3EOA - chains H and I of the 3 polymer chains in the assembly; structure by X-ray diffraction, 2.80 A resolution.

Chain H:
Name: Efalizumab Fab fragment, heavy chain
Source organism: Homo sapiens
Notes: antibody fragment or engineered binder
Amino-acid sequence (220 residues; numbered 1 to 220; the number before each row is that of its first residue):
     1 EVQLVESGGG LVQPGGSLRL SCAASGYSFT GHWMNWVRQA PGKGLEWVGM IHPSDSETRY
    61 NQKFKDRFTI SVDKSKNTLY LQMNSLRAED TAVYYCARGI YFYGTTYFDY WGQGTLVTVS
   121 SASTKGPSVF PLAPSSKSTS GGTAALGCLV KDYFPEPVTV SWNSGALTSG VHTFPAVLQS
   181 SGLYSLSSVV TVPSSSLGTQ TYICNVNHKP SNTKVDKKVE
Disordered / not traced: 137-141
Disulfides: Cys-22/Cys-96, Cys-148/Cys-204
What the authors report for this chain:
  - mutagenesis - Q62A, K65A, K74A, Y107A: decreased binding to Integrin alpha-L (chain I) (citing earlier work)

Chain I:
Name: Integrin alpha-L
Source organism: Homo sapiens
Notes: fragment: I domain
UniProt: P20701 (ITAL_HUMAN); residues 128-308 here correspond to UniProt positions 153-333 (UniProt number = residue number + 25)
Amino-acid sequence (181 residues; numbered 128 to 308; the number before each row is that of its first residue):
   128 GNVDLVFLFD GSMSLQPDEF QKILDFMKDV MKKLSNTSYQ FAAVQFSTSY KTEFDFSDYV
   188 KRKDPDALLK HVKHMLLLTN TFGAINYVAT EVFREELGAR PDATKVLIII TDGEATDSGN
   248 IDAAKDIIRY IIGIGKHFQT KESQETLHKF ASKPASEFVK ILDTFEKLKD LFTELQKKIY
   308 V
Disordered / not traced: 307-308
What the authors report for this chain:
  - specificity-determining residues: Lys-197, Lys-200, His-201

How chain H and chain I interact:
Residue-residue contacts (29):
  Thr-30(H) / Asp-193(I)  hydrogen bond
  Gly-31(H) / Lys-155(I)
  Gly-31(H) / Asp-193(I)
  His-32(H) / Gln-148(I)
  Trp-33(H) / Lys-197(I)  hydrogen bond (side chain-backbone)
  His-52(H) / Asp-193(I)
  His-52(H) / Lys-197(I)
  Ser-54(H) / Asp-191(I)
  Ser-54(H) / Asp-193(I)
  Ser-54(H) / Ala-194(I)
  Asp-55(H) / Ala-194(I)
  Asp-55(H) / Lys-197(I)  salt bridge
  Glu-57(H) / Lys-197(I)  salt bridge
  Glu-57(H) / His-198(I)  salt bridge
  Tyr-101(H) / Lys-197(I)
  Tyr-101(H) / His-198(I)
  Tyr-101(H) / Val-199(I)
  Tyr-101(H) / Lys-200(I)  hydrogen bond (backbone-side chain)
  Phe-102(H) / Pro-144(I)
  Phe-102(H) / Phe-147(I)  hydrophobic
  Phe-102(H) / Gln-148(I)
  Phe-102(H) / Leu-151(I)  hydrophobic
  Phe-102(H) / Lys-200(I)
  Phe-102(H) / His-201(I)  hydrogen bond (backbone-backbone)
  Tyr-103(H) / Pro-144(I)
  Tyr-103(H) / His-201(I)  hydrogen bond
  Tyr-103(H) / Leu-203(I)  hydrophobic
  Gly-104(H) / Lys-200(I)  hydrogen bond (backbone-side chain)
  Thr-105(H) / Lys-200(I)  hydrogen bond (backbone-side chain)
Other interface residues (no listed pair), chain I (15 interface residues in all): Gln-143
Interface features reported in the paper:
  - specific contacts: Thr-30(H)/Asp-193(I) (hydrogen bond), Trp-33(H)/Lys-197(I) (hydrogen bond), Asp-55(H)/Lys-197(I) (salt bridge), Glu-57(H)/Lys-197(I) (salt bridge), Glu-57(H)/His-198(I) (hydrogen bond), Tyr-101(H)/Lys-200(I) (backbone contact), Phe-102(H)/His-201(I) (backbone contact), Tyr-103(H)/His-201(I) (hydrogen bond), Gly-104(H)/Lys-200(I) (backbone contact), Thr-105(H)/Lys-200(I) (backbone contact)
  - epitope / paratope residues, chain H: Thr-30(H), Trp-33(H), Asp-55(H), Glu-57(H), Tyr-101(H), Phe-102(H), Tyr-103(H), Gly-104(H), Thr-105(H)
  - hot spots on chain H (mutagenesis) - W33A, Y101A: decreased binding to Integrin alpha-L (chain I) (citing earlier work)
  - epitope / paratope residues, chain I: Pro-144(I), Asp-191(I), Asp-193(I), Lys-197(I), His-198(I), Lys-200(I), His-201(I)
  - hot spots on chain I (mutagenesis) - K197D: abolished binding to MHM24 (citing earlier work)
  - hot spots on chain I (mutagenesis) - K200D, H201A: decreased binding to MHM24 (citing earlier work)

In short:
Chain H and chain I form an interface of 13 and 15 residues respectively, with 7 hydrogen bonds and 3 salt
bridges. Among the polar pairs are Asp-55(H)/Lys-197(I), Glu-57(H)/Lys-197(I) and Glu-57(H)/His-198(I). The
paper describes hydrogen bonds between Thr-30(H) and Asp-193(I), Trp-33(H) and Lys-197(I) and Glu-57(H) and
His-198(I) among others; salt bridges between Asp-55(H) and Lys-197(I) and Glu-57(H) and Lys-197(I); backbone
contacts between Tyr-101(H) and Lys-200(I), Phe-102(H) and His-201(I) and Gly-104(H) and Lys-200(I) among
others. From the paper: Q62A, K65A and K74A of chain H, among others, reduce binding to Integrin alpha-L
(chain I); epitope/paratope residues Thr-30(H), Trp-33(H) and Pro-144(I) among others; 9 substitutions were
tested in all.
Here chain H is Efalizumab Fab fragment, heavy chain and chain I is Integrin alpha-L, both from Homo sapiens.
Entry 3EOA (Crystal structure the Fab fragment of Efalizumab in complex with LFA-1 I domain, Form I) was
determined by X-ray diffraction (same publication as 3EO9 and 3EOB).
